8J5O - chains L and R of the 36 polymer chains in the assembly; structure by electron microscopy, 2.90 A resolution.

# Chain L
Molecule: Reaction center protein L chain
From: Roseiflexus castenholzii DSM 13941
Reference sequence: A7NQE8 (A7NQE8_ROSCS); residues 1-315 here = UniProt positions 1-315
Sequence (315 residues; each row starts with the number of its first residue):
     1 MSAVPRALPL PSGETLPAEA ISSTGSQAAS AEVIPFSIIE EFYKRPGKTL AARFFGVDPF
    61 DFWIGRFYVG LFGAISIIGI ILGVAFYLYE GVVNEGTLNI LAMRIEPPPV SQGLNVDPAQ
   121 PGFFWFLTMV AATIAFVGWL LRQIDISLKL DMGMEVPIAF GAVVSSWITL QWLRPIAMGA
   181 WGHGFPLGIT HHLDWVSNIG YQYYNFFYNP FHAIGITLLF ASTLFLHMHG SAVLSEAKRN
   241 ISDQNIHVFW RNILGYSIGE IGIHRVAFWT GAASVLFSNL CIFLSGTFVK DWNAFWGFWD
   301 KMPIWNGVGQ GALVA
Unresolved in the structure: 1-6, 19-28
Metal / ion sites: Fe ion: His229 (shared with 2 residues of chain M)
Small-molecule neighbours:
  - bacteriochlorophyll a (BCL), molecule 1: Val84, Tyr87, Phe136, Trp167, Phe185, Ile189, His192, Leu193, Val196
  - bacteriochlorophyll a (BCL), molecule 2: Phe136, Val163, Ser166, Trp167, Leu170, Val196, Ser197, Ile199, Gly200, Tyr201, Phe206, Phe207, His212, Gly215, Ile216, Leu219, Phe220, Ser278, Asn279, Cys281, Ile282
  - bacteriochlorophyll a (BCL), molecule 3: Val196, Tyr201, Phe207, Phe220
  - bacteriopheophytin a (BPH), molecule 1: Gly79, Ile80, Gly83, Val84, Tyr87, Thr128, Ala132, Ala135, Phe136, Trp139, Gln143, Val156, Ala159, Phe160, Val163, Trp167, Phe185, Leu187, Gly188, Ile189, His192, Gly271, Ala272, Ser274, Val275
  - bacteriopheophytin a (BPH), molecule 2: Ala213, Ile216, Thr217, Phe220, Ala221, Leu224
  - bacteriopheophytin a (BPH), molecule 3: Phe220, Thr223, Leu224, His227, Met228, Ile253, Leu254
  - Menaquinone 11 (MQE; 2-methyl-3-[(2E,6E,10E,14E,18E,22E,26E,30E,34E,38E)-3,7,11,15,19,23,27,31,35,39,43-undecamethyltetratetraconta-2,6,10,1 4,18,22,26,30,34,38,42-undecaen-1-yl]naphthalene-1,4-dione), molecule 1: Phe60, Ile64, Phe67, Val69, Gly73, Ala74, Ile75, Ile77, Ile78, Ile80, Trp139, Arg142
  - Menaquinone 11 (MQE), molecule 2: Phe225, Met228, His229, Ala232, His247, Trp250, Tyr256, Ser257, Ile258, Gly259, Glu260, Ile263, Val266, Trp269, Thr270, Ala273, Phe277

# Chain R
Molecule: Alpha subunit of light-harvesting 1
From: Roseiflexus castenholzii DSM 13941
Reference sequence: Q83XD1 (Q83XD1_9CHLR); numbering as in UniProt (aligned over 1-42)
Sequence (42 residues; row label = number of the first residue in the row):
     1 MKDRPFEFRT SVVVSTLLGL VMALLIHFVV LSSGAFNWLR AP
Unresolved in the structure: 1-3, 42
Small-molecule neighbours:
  - bacteriochlorophyll a (BCL), molecule 1: Arg4, Glu7, Phe8, Ser11, Val12, Ser15
  - bacteriochlorophyll a (BCL), molecule 2: Phe6, Thr10, Ser11, Val14, Ser15, Ile26
  - bacteriochlorophyll a (BCL), molecule 3: Val12, Val13, Thr16, Gly19, Leu20, Ala23, His27, Val30, Trp38
  - bacteriochlorophyll a (BCL), molecule 4: Gly19, Met22, Ala23, Ile26, His27, Val30, Phe36
  - beta,psi-caroten-4-one (KGD), molecule 1: Val12, Ser15, Thr16, Leu18, Gly19, Met22, Leu25
  - beta,psi-caroten-4-one (KGD), molecule 2: Leu20, Ala23, Leu24, His27, Phe28, Trp38
  - Menaquinone 11 (MQE; 2-methyl-3-[(2E,6E,10E,14E,18E,22E,26E,30E,34E,38E)-3,7,11,15,19,23,27,31,35,39,43-undecamethyltetratetraconta-2,6,10,1 4,18,22,26,30,34,38,42-undecaen-1-yl]naphthalene-1,4-dione): Val13, Val14, Leu17

# Chain L / chain R interface
Residue-residue contacts (9):
  Phe62(L) - Arg9(R)
  Ile77(L) - Leu17(R)  hydrophobic
  Ile78(L) - Leu17(R)  hydrophobic
  Ile81(L) - Leu17(R)  hydrophobic
  Ile81(L) - Val21(R)  hydrophobic
  Ala85(L) - Leu25(R)  hydrophobic
  Phe86(L) - Leu25(R)  hydrophobic
  Tyr89(L) - Val29(R)  hydrophobic
  Phe124(L) - Ser32(R)
Interface residues without a listed pair, chain L (13 interface residues in all): Phe60, Leu82, Pro118, Phe123, Leu127
Interface residues without a listed pair, chain R (10 interface residues in all): Val13, Leu24, Phe28, Leu31

# Overview
13 residues of chain L and 10 residues of chain R are in contact. One Menaquinone 11 molecule is bound between
chain L and chain R. Chain L binds 3 copies of bacteriochlorophyll a, 3 copies of bacteriopheophytin a and
Menaquinone 11.
Here chain L is Reaction center protein L chain and chain R is Alpha subunit of light-harvesting 1, both from
Roseiflexus castenholzii DSM 13941. Entry 8J5O (Cryo-EM structure of native RC-LH complex from Roseiflexus
castenholzii at 100lux) was determined by electron microscopy, deposited together with 8HJU, 8HJV and 8J5P.
